3S8Q - chains A and D of the 4 polymer chains in the assembly; structure by X-ray diffraction, 2.10 A resolution.

# Chain A
Name: R-M controller protein
Organism: Enterobacter sp. RFL1396
UniProt: Q8GGH0 (Q8GGH0_9ENTR); residue numbers follow UniProt; this construct covers 1-79
Sequence (82 residues; row label = number of the first residue in the row; numbers below 1 keep their minus sign (Gly-2 is residue -2)):
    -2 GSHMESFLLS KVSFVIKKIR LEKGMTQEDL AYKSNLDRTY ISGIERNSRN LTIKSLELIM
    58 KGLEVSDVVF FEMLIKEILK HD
Unresolved in the structure: -2 to 1, 78-79
Sequence notes: expression tag (-2 to 0)
Reported in the primary citation:
  - binding site for the 19-nt DNA strand (chain D): Thr36, Tyr37, Arg43, Arg46, Asn47, Ser52
  - binding site for the 19-nt DNA strand: Arg35, Thr36, Tyr37, Arg43, Arg46, Asn47, Ser52
  - specificity-determining residues: Arg35, Thr36, Arg46
  - contacts within the chain: Ser7-Asn44 (backbone contact), Ser10-Asn44

# Chain D
Molecule: 19-nt DNA strand
Sequence (19 nucleotides; numbered 1 to 19; the number before each row is that of its first residue):
     1 TCACGGACTA TAAGTCACA

# How chain A and chain D interact
Residue-residue contacts (15; chain A residue first):
  Leu33(A) with DG14(D), phosphate contact
  Asp34(A) with DT15(D), base contact
  Thr36(A) with DT15(D), base contact; DC16(D), hydrogen bond to the base; DA17(D), base contact
  Tyr37(A) with DA13(D), hydrogen bond to the phosphate; DT15(D), base contact
  Arg46(A) with DA13(D), hydrogen bond to the base; DG14(D), hydrogen bond to the base; DT15(D), hydrogen bond to the base
  Asn47(A) with DA12(D), hydrogen bond to the phosphate
  Leu48(A) with DA13(D), phosphate contact
  Thr49(A) with DA12(D), phosphate contact; DA13(D), hydrogen bond to the phosphate
  Ser52(A) with DA13(D), hydrogen bond to the phosphate
Other interface residues (no listed pair), chain A (10 interface residues in all): Arg35
Other interface residues (no listed pair), chain D (7 interface residues in all): DC18

# Summary
Chain A and chain D form an interface of 10 and 7 residues respectively; the contacts include 8 hydrogen
bonds. Polar contacts include Thr36(A)-DC16(D), Arg46(A)-DA13(D) and Arg46(A)-DG14(D). From the paper: a
binding site for the 19-nt DNA strand at Arg35(A), Thr36(A) and Tyr37(A) among others; a binding site for the
19-nt DNA strand (chain D) at Thr36(A), Tyr37(A) and Arg43(A) among others.
Chain A is R-M controller protein (Enterobacter sp. RFL1396) and chain D is a 19-nt DNA strand; the structure,
Crystal structure of the R-M controller protein C.Esp1396I OL operator complex, was determined by X-ray
diffraction.
